9OM6 - chains F and G of the 8 polymer chains in the assembly; structure by electron microscopy, 4.14 A resolution (low resolution: residue-level contacts below are approximate; hydrogen-bond / salt-bridge calls are withheld).

# Chain F (and G)
Molecule: Alpha-soluble NSF attachment protein
From: Rattus norvegicus
Notes: chain G of this document is another copy of the same molecule, construct and numbering; everything in this record applies to it too
UniProtKB: P54921 (SNAA_RAT); residues 1-295 here = UniProt positions 1-295
Sequence (296 residues; each row starts with the number of its first residue; numbering starts at 0):
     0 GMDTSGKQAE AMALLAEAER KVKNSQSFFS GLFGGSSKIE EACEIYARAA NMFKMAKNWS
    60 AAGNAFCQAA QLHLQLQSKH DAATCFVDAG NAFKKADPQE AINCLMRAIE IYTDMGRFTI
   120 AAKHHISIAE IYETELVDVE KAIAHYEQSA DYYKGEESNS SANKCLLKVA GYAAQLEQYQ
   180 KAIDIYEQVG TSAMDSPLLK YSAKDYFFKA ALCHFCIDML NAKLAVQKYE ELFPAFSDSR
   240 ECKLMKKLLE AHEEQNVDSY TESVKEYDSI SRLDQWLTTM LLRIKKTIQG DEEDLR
Unresolved in the structure: 287-295 (chain G: 289-295)
Construct notes: expression tag (0)

# Chain F / chain G interface
Contacting residue pairs (7):
  Asn-50(F) with Gly-115(G); Phe-117(G)
  Lys-53(F) with Glu-155(G)
  Met-54(F) with Thr-112(G); Tyr-151(G)
  Lys-56(F) with Asp-150(G)
  Asn-90(F) with Glu-156(G)
Other interface residues (no listed pair), chain G (8 interface residues in all): Met-114

# Overview
The interface between chain F and chain G involves 5 residues on one side and 8 on the other.
Chain F and chain G are both Alpha-soluble NSF attachment protein (Rattus norvegicus); the structure, 22bin20S
complex (NSF-alphaSNAP-2:2 syntaxin-1a:SNAP-25), 4:2:2 alphaSNAP-syntaxin-1a-SNAP-25 subcomplex local
refinement, hydrolyzing, class 23, was determined by electron microscopy (same publication as 9OJR, 9OJU,
9OJZ, 9OK3, 9OK5, 9OKC and 17 further entries).
